PDB entry 1HJJ | X-ray diffraction, 1.65 A resolution | chain A

# Chain A
Name: Molybdopterin-guanine dinucleotide biosynthesis protein A
Organism: Escherichia coli
Reference sequence: P32173 (MOBA_ECOLI); numbering as in UniProt (aligned over 1-194)
Chain sequence (201 residues; each row starts with the number of its first residue):
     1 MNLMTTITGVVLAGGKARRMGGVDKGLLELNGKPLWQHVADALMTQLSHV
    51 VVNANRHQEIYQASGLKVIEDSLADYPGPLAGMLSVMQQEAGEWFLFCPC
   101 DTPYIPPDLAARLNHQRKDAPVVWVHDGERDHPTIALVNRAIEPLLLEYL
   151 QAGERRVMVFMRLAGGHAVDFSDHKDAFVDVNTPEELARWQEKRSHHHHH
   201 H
Unresolved in the structure: 1-3, 192-201
Differences from the reference sequence: engineered mutation Asp-180 (Asn in P32173)
UniProt features mapped onto this chain:
  - binding site (GTP): Leu-12 to Gly-14, Lys-25, Asn-53, Asp-71, Asp-101
  - binding site (Mg(2+)): Asp-101
  - mutagenesis: Leu-12 to Gly-14 (7.5-fold decrease in affinity for GTP and nearly no effect on catalytic activity. Displays a 3-fold decrease in activity with GTP and gains a low activity with CTP as substrate ...), Gly-15 (G15L: Complete loss of catalytic activity. Still capable of binding MPT and MGD and interacting with both MoeA and MobB), Arg-19 (R19A: Slight reduction in catalytic activity), Gly-22 (G22L: Nearly no effect on catalytic activity), Lys-25 (K25A: Marked reduction in catalytic activity. Still capable of interacting with both MoeA and MobB), Gly-78 (G78L: Nearly no effect on catalytic activity), Pro-79 to Gly-82 (11-fold decrease in affinity for GTP and nearly no effect on catalytic activity. Displays a 3-fold decrease in activity with GTP and gains a low activity with CTP as substrate ...), Gly-82 (G82L: Slight reduction in catalytic activity), Asp-101 (D101A: Complete loss of catalytic activity; D101N: Marked reduction in catalytic activity. Still capable of interacting with both MoeA and MobB), Arg-156 (R156A: Nearly no effect on catalytic activity), Asn-182 (N182D: Nearly no effect on catalytic activity)
Reported in the primary citation:
  - mutagenesis - G15L, D101A: abolished catalytic activity
  - mutagenesis - D101A: decreased stability
  - mutagenesis - K25A, G82L: decreased catalytic activity
  - mutagenesis - G15L, K25A (2-fold), G78L, D101N: decreased binding to MGD
  - mutagenesis - R19A, G22L, N182D: unchanged catalytic activity
  - mutagenesis - G22L: increased binding to MGD
  - mutagenesis - G15L, K25A, G82L, D101N: increased binding to MoeA and MobB proteins
  - mutagenesis - D101N: decreased catalytic activity (nitrate reductase activity)
  - mutagenesis - R19A: unchanged binding to MGD

# Overview
Curated annotation (UniProt) lists 7 GTP-binding residues, Mg2+-binding residue Asp-101 and 15 mutagenesis
sites. The paper reports that G15L, K25A and G78L, among others, reduce binding to MGD; G15L, K25A and G82L,
among others, increase binding to MoeA and MobB proteins; 9 substitutions were tested in all.
Chain A is Molybdopterin-guanine dinucleotide biosynthesis protein A (Escherichia coli); the structure,
Biochemical and Structural Analysis of the Molybdenum Cofactor Biosynthesis protein MobA, was determined by
X-ray diffraction together with 1H4E, 1HJL, 1H4C and 1H4D from the same study.
